Entry 5NPI (X-ray diffraction, 2.00 A resolution); this record covers chains B and E of the 4 polymer chains in the assembly.

[Chain B]
Protein: Single chain variable fragment of the non-neutralizing antibody DAO5
Source organism: Mus musculus
Notes: antibody fragment or engineered binder
Chain sequence (288 residues; row label = number of the first residue in the row; numbers below 1 keep their minus sign (Ala-2 is residue -2)):
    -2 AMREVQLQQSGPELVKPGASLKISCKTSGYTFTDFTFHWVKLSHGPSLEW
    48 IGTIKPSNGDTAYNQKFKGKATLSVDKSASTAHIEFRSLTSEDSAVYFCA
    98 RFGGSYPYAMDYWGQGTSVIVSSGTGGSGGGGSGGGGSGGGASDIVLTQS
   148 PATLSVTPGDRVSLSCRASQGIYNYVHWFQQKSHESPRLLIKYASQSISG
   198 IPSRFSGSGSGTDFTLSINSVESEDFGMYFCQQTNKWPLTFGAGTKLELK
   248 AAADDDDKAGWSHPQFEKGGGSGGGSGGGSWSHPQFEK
Disordered / not traced: -2 to 0, 123-137, 249-285
Cystine bridges: Cys22-Cys96, Cys163-Cys228

[Chain E]
Protein: Epitope peptide
Chain sequence (12 residues; row label = number of the first residue in the row):
   529 WGENETDVMLLN
Disordered / not traced: 529

[How chain B and chain E interact]
Contacting residue pairs (30; chain B residue first):
  Thr33(B) - Met537(E)
  Thr33(B) - Leu538(E)
  His35(B) - Leu538(E)
  Thr50(B) - Met537(E)
  Lys52(B) - Val536(E)  hydrogen bond (side chain-backbone)
  Lys52(B) - Met537(E)  hydrogen bond (side chain-backbone)
  Lys52(B) - Asn540(E)  hydrogen bond (side chain-backbone)
  Asp57(B) - Met537(E)
  Thr58(B) - Met537(E)
  Ala59(B) - Met537(E)
  Phe99(B) - Leu538(E)  hydrophobic
  Tyr103(B) - Leu539(E)
  Tyr105(B) - Leu538(E)
  Tyr105(B) - Leu539(E)
  Tyr170(B) - Glu531(E)  hydrogen bond
  Tyr172(B) - Asn532(E)  hydrogen bond
  Tyr172(B) - Asp535(E)  hydrogen bond
  Tyr190(B) - Leu539(E)
  Thr231(B) - Thr534(E)  hydrogen bond (backbone-side chain)
  Asn232(B) - Glu531(E)  hydrogen bond (side chain-backbone)
  Asn232(B) - Asn532(E)
  Asn232(B) - Glu533(E)
  Asn232(B) - Thr534(E)
  Lys233(B) - Gly530(E)  hydrogen bond (side chain-backbone)
  Lys233(B) - Glu533(E)  salt bridge
  Lys233(B) - Thr534(E)
  Trp234(B) - Glu533(E)  hydrogen bond (backbone-side chain)
  Trp234(B) - Thr534(E)
  Trp234(B) - Met537(E)  hydrophobic
  Trp234(B) - Leu538(E)  hydrophobic
Interface residues without a listed pair, chain B (20 interface residues in all): Ile51, Pro104, Leu236

[Summary]
20 residues of chain B and 11 residues of chain E are in contact; the contacts include 10 hydrogen bonds and 1
salt bridge. Polar pairs include Lys233(B)-Glu533(E), Lys52(B)-Val536(E) and Lys52(B)-Met537(E).
Here chain B is Single chain variable fragment of the non-neutralizing antibody DAO5 (Mus musculus) and chain
E is Epitope peptide. Entry 5NPI (Structure of the Hepatitis C virus strain J4 glycoprotein E2 antigenic
region 532-540 bound to the ...) was determined by X-ray diffraction, deposited together with 5NPH and 5NPJ.
